7PEX - chains J and u of the 11 polymer chains in the assembly; structure by electron microscopy, 5.10 A resolution (low resolution: residue-level contacts below are approximate; hydrogen-bond / salt-bridge calls are withheld).

== Chain J ==
Molecule: 177-nt DNA strand
Organism: synthetic construct
Sequence (177 nucleotides; numbered 342 to 518; the number before each row is that of its first residue):
   342 GGGTCCGGCA CTGGAACAGG ATGTATATAT GTGACACGTG CCTGGAGACT AGGGAGTAAT
   402 CCCCTTGGCG GTTAAAACGC GGGGGACAGC GCGTACGTGC GTTTAAGCGG TGCTAGAGCT
   462 GTCTACGACC AATTGAGCGG CCTCGGCACC GGGATTCTCC AGGGGATCCG GATGCTC

== Chain u ==
Name: Histone H1.4
Organism: Homo sapiens
UniProt: P10412 (H14_HUMAN); residues 1-218 here correspond to UniProt positions 2-219 (UniProt number = residue number + 1)
Chain sequence (218 residues; row label = number of the first residue in the row):
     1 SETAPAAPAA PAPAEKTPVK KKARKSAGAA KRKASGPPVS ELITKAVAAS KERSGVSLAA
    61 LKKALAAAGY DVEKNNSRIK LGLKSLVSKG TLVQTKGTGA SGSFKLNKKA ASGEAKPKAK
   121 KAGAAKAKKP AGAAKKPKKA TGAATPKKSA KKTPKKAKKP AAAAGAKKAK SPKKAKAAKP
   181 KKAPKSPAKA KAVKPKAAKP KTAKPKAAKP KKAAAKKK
Unresolved in the structure: 1-34, 110-218
Curated features (UniProtKB/Swiss-Prot):
  - modified residue: Ser1 (N-acetylserine), Lys16 (N6-acetyllysine), Thr17 (Phosphothreonine), Lys25 (N6-acetyllysine), Lys33 (N6-(beta-hydroxybutyryl)lysine), Ser35 (Phosphoserine), Lys51 (N6-(beta-hydroxybutyryl)lysine), Arg53 (Citrulline), Lys63 (N6-(beta-hydroxybutyryl)lysine), Lys84 (N6-(beta-hydroxybutyryl)lysine), Lys89 (N6-(beta-hydroxybutyryl)lysine), Lys105 (N6-(beta-hydroxybutyryl)lysine), Thr145 (Phosphothreonine), Ser149 (ADP-ribosylserine), Ser186 (Phosphoserine)
From the paper describing this entry:
  - post-translational modification sites: Lys25, Ser26, Lys33 (citing earlier work)

== Interface between chain J and chain u ==
Contacting residue pairs - 15 pairs, chain J then chain u:
  DT353(J) with Arg53(u)
  DG354(J) with Arg53(u)
  DG430(J) with Ser101(u)
  DC431(J) with Lys96(u)
  DG432(J) with Ser57(u); Lys96(u); Gly102(u)
  DC433(J) with Ser57(u); Ala59(u); Lys63(u)
  DG434(J) with Lys63(u)
  DA507(J) with Arg78(u)
  DT508(J) with Arg78(u)
  DC509(J) with Pro38(u); Arg78(u)
Also at the interface, not in a pair above, chain u (14 interface residues in all): Val39, Ala60, Asn75, Gly97, Ser103

== In short ==
10 residues of chain J and 14 residues of chain u are in contact. The paper reports modification sites
Lys25(u), Ser26(u) and Lys33(u).
Chain J is a 177-nt DNA strand (synthetic construct) and chain u is Histone H1.4 (Homo sapiens); the
structure, Nucleosome 2 of the 4x177 nucleosome array containing H1, was determined by electron microscopy
together with 7PET, 7PEU, 7PEV, 7PEW, 7PEY, 7PEZ and 16 further entries from the same study.
